Entry 7TN8 (X-ray diffraction, 2.60 A resolution); this record covers chain A.

[Chain A]
Name: Inositol-tetrakisphosphate 1-kinase 1
Source organism: Zea mays
Notes: EC 2.7.1.134, 2.7.1.159
UniProt: Q84Y01 (ITPK1_MAIZE); residues 1-342 here = UniProt positions 1-342
Chain sequence (342 residues; each row starts with the number of its first residue):
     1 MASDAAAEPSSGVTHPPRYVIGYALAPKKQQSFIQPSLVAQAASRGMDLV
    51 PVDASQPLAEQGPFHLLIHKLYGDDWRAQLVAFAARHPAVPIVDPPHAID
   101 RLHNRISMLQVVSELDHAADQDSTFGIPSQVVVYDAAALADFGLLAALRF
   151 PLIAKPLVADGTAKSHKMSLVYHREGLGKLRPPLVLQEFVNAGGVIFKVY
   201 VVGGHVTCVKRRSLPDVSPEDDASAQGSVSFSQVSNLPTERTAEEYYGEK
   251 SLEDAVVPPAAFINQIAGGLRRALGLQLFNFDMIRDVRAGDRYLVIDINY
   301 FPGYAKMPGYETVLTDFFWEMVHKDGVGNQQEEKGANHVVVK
Not modelled in the structure: 1-15, 118-120, 232-256, 325-342
Sequence notes: engineered mutation A192 (His in Q84Y01)
Residues lining bound ligands: inositol hexakisphosphate (IHP): K70, A163, K164, K167, K198, Y200, R211, N280, P302, G303, K306
Swiss-Prot annotation at these positions:
  - region: P219 to Y247 (Catalytic specificity elements (CSE))
  - binding site (1D-myo-inositol 6-phosphate): K28, K70, G161, H166, K198, Y200, N280, N299, G303, K306
  - binding site (ATP): R105, K155, H166, Q187, V190, S213, I296, D297, N299
  - binding site (Mg(2+)): D282, D297, N299
  - mutagenesis: K29 (K29A: Strongly reduced InsP6 kinase activity), S32 (S32A: Strongly reduced InsP6 kinase activity), K70 (K70A: Strongly reduced InsP6 kinase activity), F189 (F189A: Strongly reduced InsP6 kinase activity), K198 (K198A: Strongly reduced InsP6 kinase activity), Y200 (Y200A: Strongly reduced InsP6 kinase activity), R211 (R211A: Strongly reduced InsP6 kinase activity), P219 to Y247 (Strongly reduced InsP6 kinase activity and slightly reduced Ins(1,3,4,5,6)P5 phosphatase activity), N280 (N280A: Strongly reduced InsP6 kinase activity), K306 (K306A: Strongly reduced InsP6 kinase activity)
Reported in the primary citation:
  - binding site for inositol hexakisphosphate: K29, K70, K164, K167, K198, Y200, R211, N280, G303, K306
  - binding site for chloride ion: K29, S32, Y304, A305
  - contacts within the chain: K29-P302 (hydrogen bond)
  - conformationally variable residues (order/disorder transition): D216 to S230
  - mutagenesis - F189A: decreased catalytic activity on InsP6

[Overview]
Chain A binds inositol hexakisphosphate. UniProt lists 10 residues binding 1D-myo-inositol 6-phosphate, 9
ATP-binding residues, 3 Mg2+-binding residues and 9 mutagenesis sites. The paper reports a binding site for
inositol hexakisphosphate at K29, K70 and K164 among others; F189A reduces catalytic activity on InsP6.
Chain A is Inositol-tetrakisphosphate 1-kinase 1 (Zea mays); the structure, Crystal structure of Zea mays
Inositol-tetrakisphosphate Kinase 1 mutant (ZmITPK1-H192A) in complex with InsP6, was determined by X-ray
diffraction (same publication as 7TN3, 7TN4, 7TN5 and 7TN7).
